Entry 7F8X (X-ray diffraction, 3.00 A resolution); this record covers chains A and C.

# Chain A
Name: Cholecystokinin receptor type A, Endolysin
Source organism: Homo sapiens
Notes: EC 3.2.1.17
UniProt: chimeric construct of P32238, P00720: residues 2-240 from P32238 (CCKAR_HUMAN) positions 2-240 (same numbers); residues 241-535 from P00720 positions 2-161 (offset varies); residues 536-640 from P32238 (CCKAR_HUMAN) positions 302-406 (UniProt number = residue number - 234)
Chain sequence (534 residues; row label = number of the first residue in the row; note: 135 numbers in that range are skipped by the numbering (no residue carries them; nothing is unmodelled there); numbers below 1 keep their minus sign (Asp-8 is residue -8)):
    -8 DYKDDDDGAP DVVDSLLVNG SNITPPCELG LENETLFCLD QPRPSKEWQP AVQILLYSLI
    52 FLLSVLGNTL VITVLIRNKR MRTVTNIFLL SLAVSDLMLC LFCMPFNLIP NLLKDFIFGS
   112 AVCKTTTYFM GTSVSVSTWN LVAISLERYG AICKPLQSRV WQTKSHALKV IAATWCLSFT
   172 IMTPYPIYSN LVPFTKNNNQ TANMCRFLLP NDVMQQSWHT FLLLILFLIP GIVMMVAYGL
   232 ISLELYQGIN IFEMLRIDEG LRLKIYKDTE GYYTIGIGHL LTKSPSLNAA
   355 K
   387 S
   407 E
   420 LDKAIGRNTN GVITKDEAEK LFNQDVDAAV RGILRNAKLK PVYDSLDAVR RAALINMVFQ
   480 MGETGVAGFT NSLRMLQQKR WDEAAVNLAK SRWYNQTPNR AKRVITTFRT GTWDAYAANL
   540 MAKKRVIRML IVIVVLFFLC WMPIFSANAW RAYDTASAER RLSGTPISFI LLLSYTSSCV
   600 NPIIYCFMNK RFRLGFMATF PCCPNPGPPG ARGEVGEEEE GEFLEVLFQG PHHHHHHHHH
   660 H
Unresolved in the structure: -8 to 36, 615-660
Sequence notes: expression tag (-8 to 1, 641-660); engineered mutation Trp130 (Phe in P32238), Gly251 (Arg12 in P00720), Thr428 (Cys54 in P00720), Ala471 (Cys97 in P00720), Arg511 (Ile137 in P00720)
UniProt features mapped onto this chain:
  - glycosylation (N-linked (GlcNAc...) asparagine): Asn10, Asn24, Asn190
  - active site (Proton donor/acceptor): Glu250, Asp259
  - binding site (substrate): Leu271, Phe478, Ser491, Asn506
  - lipidation: Cys621 (S-palmitoyl cysteine)
Disulfide bonds: Cys114-Cys196
What the authors report for this chain:
  - specificity-determining residues: Arg197
  - mutagenesis - N98A (over 2-fold), M121A (over 2-fold), R197A (about 3-fold): decreased signaling with Asp-smf-nle-gly-trp-nle-oem-mea-NH2 (NN9056) (chain C)
  - mutagenesis - Y176A (10-200-fold), N567A (10-200-fold), R570A (10-200-fold): decreased signaling in response to CCK-8
  - mutagenesis - R197A: decreased binding to CCK-8
  - conformationally variable residues (helix shift, loop rearrangement): Ala536, Gly583, Tyr604

# Chain C
Name: Asp-smf-nle-gly-trp-nle-oem-mea-NH2 (NN9056)
Chain sequence (9 residues; numbered 1 to 9; the number before each row is that of its first residue):
     1 DXLGWLXFX
Modified positions: SMF (4-sulfomethyl-L-phenylalanine) at position 2, OEM (N-methyl-D-aspartic acid) at position 7, NH2 (amino group) at position 9; Leu3, Leu6 (norleucine; NLE); Phe8 (N-methylphenylalanine; MEA)

# How chain A and chain C interact
Pairs across the interface - 42 pairs, chain A then chain C:
  Phe97(A) - Leu6(C)
  Asn98(A) - Phe8(C)  hydrogen bond (side chain-backbone)
  Pro101(A) - SMF_2(C)
  Asn102(A) - SMF_2(C)
  Lys105(A) - SMF_2(C)
  Phe107(A) - SMF_2(C)
  Thr117(A) - Leu6(C)
  Thr118(A) - OEM_7(C)
  Met121(A) - Leu6(C)
  Met121(A) - OEM_7(C)
  Met121(A) - Phe8(C)
  Met121(A) - NH2_9(C)  hydrogen bond (side chain-backbone)
  Tyr176(A) - OEM_7(C)
  Tyr176(A) - Phe8(C)
  Met195(A) - SMF_2(C)
  Cys196(A) - SMF_2(C)
  Cys196(A) - Leu6(C)
  Cys196(A) - OEM_7(C)
  Arg197(A) - SMF_2(C)  hydrogen bond (side chain-backbone)
  Arg197(A) - Leu3(C)  hydrogen bond (side chain-backbone)
  Arg197(A) - Gly4(C)
  Arg197(A) - Trp5(C)
  Arg197(A) - Leu6(C)
  Phe198(A) - OEM_7(C)
  His210(A) - OEM_7(C)
  Leu213(A) - Phe8(C)
  Ile563(A) - Phe8(C)
  Phe564(A) - Phe8(C)
  Ala566(A) - Trp5(C)
  Asn567(A) - Trp5(C)  hydrogen bond
  Asn567(A) - OEM_7(C)
  Asn567(A) - Phe8(C)
  Arg570(A) - Gly4(C)
  Arg570(A) - Trp5(C)
  Glu578(A) - Leu3(C)
  Glu578(A) - Gly4(C)
  Leu581(A) - Trp5(C)
  Ser582(A) - Leu3(C)
  Ser582(A) - Gly4(C)  hydrogen bond (side chain-backbone)
  Ile586(A) - Trp5(C)  hydrophobic
  Leu590(A) - Phe8(C)
  Tyr594(A) - NH2_9(C)  hydrogen bond (side chain-backbone)
Also at the interface, not in a pair above, chain A (32 interface residues in all): Asp106, Gly122, Phe185, Ala577, Arg579
Also at the interface, not in a pair above, chain C (9 interface residues in all): Asp1
Interface features reported in the paper:
  - interface residues, chain A: Asn98(A), Lys105(A), Met121(A), Tyr176(A), Met195(A), Arg197(A), Ile563(A), Phe564(A), Asn567(A), Leu581(A), Ser582(A), Ile586(A)

# In short
The interface between chain A and chain C involves 32 residues on one side and 9 on the other; the contacts
include 7 hydrogen bonds. Polar pairs include Asn98(A)-Phe8(C), Met121(A)-NH2_9(C) and Arg197(A)-SMF_2(C). The
paper reports that N98A, M121A and R197A of chain A reduce signaling with Asp-smf-nle-gly-trp-nle-oem-mea-NH2
(NN9056) (chain C); interface residues Asn98(A), Lys105(A) and Met121(A) among others; 6 substitutions were
tested in all.
Chain A is Cholecystokinin receptor type A, Endolysin (Homo sapiens) and chain C is
Asp-smf-nle-gly-trp-nle-oem-mea-NH2 (NN9056); the structure, Crystal structure of the cholecystokinin receptor
CCKAR in complex with NN9056, was determined by X-ray diffraction, deposited together with 7F8U, 7F8V, 7F8W
and 7F8Y.
